2DE8 - chain A; structure by X-ray diffraction, 1.50 A resolution.

Chain A:
Molecule: Elastase-1
From: Sus scrofa
Notes: EC 3.4.21.36
UniProtKB: P00772 (ELA1_PIG); residues 1-240 here correspond to UniProt positions 27-266 (UniProt number = residue number + 26)
Chain sequence (240 residues; numbered 1 to 240; the number before each row is that of its first residue):
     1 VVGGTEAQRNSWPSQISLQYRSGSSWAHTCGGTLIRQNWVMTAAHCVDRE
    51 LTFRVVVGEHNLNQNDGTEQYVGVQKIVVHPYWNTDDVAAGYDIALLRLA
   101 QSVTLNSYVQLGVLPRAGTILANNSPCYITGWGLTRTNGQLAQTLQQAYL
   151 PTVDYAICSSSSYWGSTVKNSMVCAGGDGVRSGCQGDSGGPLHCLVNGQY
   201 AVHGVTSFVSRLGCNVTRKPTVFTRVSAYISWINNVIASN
Disulfide bonds: Cys30-Cys46, Cys127-Cys194, Cys158-Cys174, Cys184-Cys214

Summary:
Chain A is Elastase-1 (Sus scrofa); the structure, Crystal structure of porcine pancreatic elastase with a
unique conformation induced by Tris, was determined by X-ray diffraction together with 2DE9 from the same
study.
